Entry 1GUZ (X-ray diffraction, 2.00 A resolution); this record covers chains A and D of the 4 polymer chains in the assembly.

[Chain A (and D)]
Name: Malate dehydrogenase
Source organism: Chlorobium vibrioforme
Notes: EC 1.1.1.37; chain D of this document is another copy of the same molecule, construct and numbering; everything in this record applies to it too
UniProt: chimeric construct of P80039, P80038: residues 1-71 from P80039 (MDH_CHLTE) positions 1-71 (same numbers); residues 72-310 from P80038 positions 72-310 (same numbers)
Chain sequence (310 residues; each row starts with the number of its first residue):
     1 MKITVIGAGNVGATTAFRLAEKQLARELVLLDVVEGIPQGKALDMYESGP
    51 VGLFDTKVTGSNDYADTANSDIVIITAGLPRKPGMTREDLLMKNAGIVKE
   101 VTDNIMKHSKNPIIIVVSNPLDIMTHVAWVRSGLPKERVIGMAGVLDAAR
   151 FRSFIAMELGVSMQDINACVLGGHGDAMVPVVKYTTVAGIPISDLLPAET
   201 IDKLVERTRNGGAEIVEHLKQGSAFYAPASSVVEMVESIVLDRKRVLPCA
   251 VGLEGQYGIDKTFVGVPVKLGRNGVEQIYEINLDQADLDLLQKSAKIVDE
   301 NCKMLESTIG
Disordered / not traced: 307-310 (chain D: 80-89, 307-310)
Differences from the reference sequence: conflict Ala-227 (Ser in P80039), Ala-229 (Gly in P80039)
Ligand contacts: NAD (nicotinamide-adenine-dinucleotide): Ile-6, Gly-7, Ala-8, Gly-9, Asn-10, Val-11, Gly-12, Asp-32, Val-33, Val-34, Thr-76, Ala-77, Gly-78, Leu-79, Pro-80, Asn-94, Ile-97, Glu-100, Val-101, Val-117, Ser-118, Asn-119, Leu-121, Met-142, Ala-143, Leu-146, His-174, Ser-223, Ala-224, Pro-228
UniProt features mapped onto this chain:
  - binding site (NAD(+)): Gly-7 to Gly-12, Asp-32
From the paper describing this entry:
  - catalytic residues: Asp-147, Arg-150, His-174
  - binding site for NAD: Asn-10, Val-11, Asp-32, Glu-100, Val-117, Asn-119, Met-142, His-174
  - specificity-determining residues: Asp-32
  - conformationally variable residues (helix shift, side-chain flip): Glu-100, His-174, Ile-297 to Cys-302
  - self-association interface (contacts with another copy of this molecule); pairs are residue here / residue on that copy: Asp-55/Arg-243 (salt bridge)

[Interface between chain A and chain D]
Contacting residue pairs (91; chain A residue first):
  Ala-13(A) with Tyr-226(D)
  Thr-14(A) with Tyr-226(D)
  Phe-17(A) with Tyr-226(D), hydrophobic; Ser-230(D)
  Arg-18(A) with Glu-21(D), salt bridge; Gly-52(D)
  Glu-21(A) with Arg-18(D), salt bridge
  Glu-35(A) with Lys-220(D), salt bridge
  Gly-36(A) with His-218(D)
  Ile-37(A) with His-218(D), hydrogen bond (backbone-backbone); Leu-219(D)
  Gln-39(A) with His-218(D)
  Gly-40(A) with Ile-215(D); His-218(D)
  Lys-41(A) with Leu-219(D)
  Leu-43(A) with Arg-207(D); Glu-214(D); Ile-215(D), hydrophobic
  Asp-44(A) with Ile-215(D); Ala-224(D); Phe-225(D), hydrogen bond (side chain-backbone); Tyr-226(D), hydrogen bond (side chain-backbone); Ala-227(D), hydrogen bond (side chain-backbone); Pro-228(D)
  Met-45(A) with Tyr-226(D), hydrophobic
  Tyr-46(A) with Ser-153(D); Met-157(D), hydrophobic; Met-163(D), hydrophobic
  Glu-47(A) with Ala-149(D); Arg-150(D), salt bridge; Ser-153(D); Phe-154(D); Ile-215(D); Ala-227(D)
  Ser-48(A) with Tyr-226(D); Ala-227(D); Ser-230(D)
  Pro-50(A) with Ala-149(D); Arg-152(D), hydrogen bond (backbone-side chain); Met-163(D), hydrophobic
  Val-51(A) with Ala-149(D), hydrophobic; Ser-230(D); Glu-234(D)
  Gly-52(A) with Arg-18(D)
  Phe-54(A) with Met-163(D)
  Asp-55(A) with Ser-162(D), hydrogen bond; Met-163(D), hydrogen bond (side chain-backbone)
  Ala-149(A) with Glu-47(D); Pro-50(D)
  Arg-150(A) with Glu-47(D), salt bridge
  Arg-152(A) with Pro-50(D), hydrogen bond (side chain-backbone)
  Ser-153(A) with Tyr-46(D); Glu-47(D)
  Phe-154(A) with Glu-47(D)
  Ala-156(A) with Tyr-46(D)
  Ser-162(A) with Asp-55(D), hydrogen bond
  Met-163(A) with Tyr-46(D), hydrophobic; Gly-49(D); Pro-50(D), hydrophobic; Phe-54(D); Asp-55(D), hydrogen bond (backbone-side chain)
  Gln-164(A) with Leu-53(D)
  Arg-207(A) with Leu-43(D)
  Glu-214(A) with Leu-43(D)
  Ile-215(A) with Leu-43(D), hydrophobic; Asp-44(D); Glu-47(D)
  His-218(A) with Gly-36(D); Ile-37(D), hydrogen bond (backbone-backbone); Gln-39(D); Gly-40(D)
  Leu-219(A) with Ile-37(D); Gly-40(D); Lys-41(D)
  Lys-220(A) with Glu-35(D), salt bridge; Gly-36(D)
  Ala-224(A) with Asp-44(D)
  Phe-225(A) with Asp-44(D), hydrogen bond (backbone-side chain)
  Tyr-226(A) with Ala-13(D); Thr-14(D); Phe-17(D), hydrophobic; Asp-44(D), hydrogen bond (backbone-side chain); Met-45(D), hydrophobic; Ser-48(D), hydrogen bond (backbone-side chain)
  Ala-227(A) with Asp-44(D), hydrogen bond (backbone-side chain); Ser-48(D), hydrogen bond (backbone-side chain)
  Pro-228(A) with Asp-44(D)
  Ser-230(A) with Phe-17(D); Ser-48(D); Val-51(D)
  Glu-234(A) with Val-51(D)
Other interface residues (no listed pair), chain A (49 interface residues in all): Gly-49, Leu-53, Val-145, Met-157, Ser-231
Other interface residues (no listed pair), chain D (49 interface residues in all): Val-145, Ala-156, Gln-164, Ser-231

[In short]
Chain A and chain D each contribute 49 residues to their interface, with 16 hydrogen bonds and 6 salt bridges.
Among the polar pairs are Arg-18(A)/Glu-21(D), Glu-35(A)/Lys-220(D) and Glu-47(A)/Arg-150(D). Chain A binds
NAD. From the paper: catalytic residues Asp-147(A), Arg-150(A) and His-174(A); a binding site for NAD at
Asn-10(A), Val-11(A) and Asp-32(A) among others.
Both chains are Malate dehydrogenase (Chlorobium vibrioforme). Entry 1GUZ (Structural Basis for Thermophilic
Protein Stability: Structures of Thermophilic and Mesophilic Malate Dehydrogenases) was determined by X-ray
diffraction, deposited together with 1GV1, 1GUY and 1GV0.
